8JJB - chains B and C of the 6 polymer chains in the assembly; structure by X-ray diffraction, 2.68 A resolution.

== Chain B ==
Name: Tubulin beta chain
Source organism: Sus scrofa
Reference sequence: P02554 (TBB_PIG); the author numbering skips numbers that UniProt does not, so the offset changes along the chain: 1-358 = UniProt 1-358; 367-439 = UniProt 359-431
Amino-acid sequence (431 residues; numbered 1 to 439; 8 numbers in that range are skipped by the numbering (no residue carries them; nothing is unmodelled there); the number before each row is that of its first residue):
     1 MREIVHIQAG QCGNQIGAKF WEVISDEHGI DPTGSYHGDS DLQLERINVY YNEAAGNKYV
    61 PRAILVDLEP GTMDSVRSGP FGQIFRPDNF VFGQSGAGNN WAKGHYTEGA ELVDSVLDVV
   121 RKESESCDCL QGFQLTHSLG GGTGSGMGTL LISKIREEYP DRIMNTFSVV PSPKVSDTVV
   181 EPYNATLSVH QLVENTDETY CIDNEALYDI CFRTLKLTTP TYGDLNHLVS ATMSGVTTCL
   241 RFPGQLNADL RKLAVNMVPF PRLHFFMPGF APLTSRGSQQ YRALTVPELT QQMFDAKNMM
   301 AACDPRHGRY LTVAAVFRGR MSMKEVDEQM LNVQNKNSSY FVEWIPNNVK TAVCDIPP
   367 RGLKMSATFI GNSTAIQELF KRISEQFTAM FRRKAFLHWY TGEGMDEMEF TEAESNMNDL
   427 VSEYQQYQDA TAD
Disordered / not traced: 1, 276-279, 439
Curated features (UniProtKB/Swiss-Prot):
  - motif: M1 to I4 (MREI motif)
  - binding site (GTP): Q11, E69, S138, G142, T143, G144, N204, N226
  - binding site (Mg(2+)): E69
  - modified residue: S40 (Phosphoserine), K58 (N6-acetyllysine), S172 (Phosphoserine), T285 (Phosphothreonine), T290 (Phosphothreonine), R318 (Omega-N-methylarginine)
  - cross-link (Glycyl lysine isopeptide (Lys-Gly)): K58 (interchain with G-Cter in ubiquitin), K324 (interchain with G-Cter in ubiquitin)
Bound ions: Mg2+: Q11 (together with GDP); Ca2+ near E111 (its only coordinating residue here)
Small-molecule neighbours:
  - GDP (guanosine-5'-diphosphate): G10, Q11, C12, Q15, N99, S138, G140, G141, G142, T143, G144, V169, P171, V175, S176, D177, E181, N204, Y222, L225, N226
  - USI (N4-(1H-indol-5-ylmethyl)-6-(3-methoxyphenyl)pyrimidine-2,4-diamine): Y50, Q134, N165, F167, E198, Y200, V236, T237, C239, L240, L250, L253, A254, N256, M257, F266, A314, V316, K350, I376

== Chain C ==
Name: Tubulin alpha-1B chain
Source organism: Sus scrofa
Reference sequence: Q2XVP4 (TBA1B_PIG); residues 1-451 here = UniProt positions 1-451
Amino-acid sequence (451 residues; numbered 1 to 451; the number before each row is that of its first residue):
     1 MRECISIHVG QAGVQIGNAC WELYCLEHGI QPDGQMPSDK TIGGGDDSFN TFFSETGAGK
    61 HVPRAVFVDL EPTVIDEVRT GTYRQLFHPE QLITGKEDAA NNYARGHYTI GKEIIDLVLD
   121 RIRKLADQCT GLQGFLVFHS FGGGTGSGFT SLLMERLSVD YGKKSKLEFS IYPAPQVSTA
   181 VVEPYNSILT THTTLEHSDC AFMVDNEAIY DICRRNLDIE RPTYTNLNRL ISQIVSSITA
   241 SLRFDGALNV DLTEFQTNLV PYPRIHFPLA TYAPVISAEK AYHEQLSVAE ITNACFEPAN
   301 QMVKCDPRHG KYMACCLLYR GDVVPKDVNA AIATIKTKRS IQFVDWCPTG FKVGINYQPP
   361 TVVPGGDLAK VQRAVCMLSN TTAIAEAWAR LDHKFDLMYA KRAFVHWYVG EGMEEGEFSE
   421 AREDMAALEK DYEEVGVDSV EGEGEEEGEE Y
Disordered / not traced: 441-451
Curated features (UniProtKB/Swiss-Prot):
  - motif: M1 to C4 (MREC motif)
  - active site: E254
  - binding site (GTP): G10, Q11, A12, Q15, E71, A99, S140, G143, G144, T145, G146, T179, E183, N206, Y224, N228, L252
  - binding site (Mg(2+)): E71
  - site: Y451 (Involved in polymerization)
  - modified residue: K40 (N6,N6,N6-trimethyllysine), S48 (Phosphoserine), S232 (Phosphoserine), Y282 (3'-nitrotyrosine), R339 (Omega-N-methylarginine), S439 (Phosphoserine), E443 (5-glutamyl polyglutamate), E445 (5-glutamyl polyglutamate), Y451 (3'-nitrotyrosine)
  - cross-link (Glycyl lysine isopeptide (Lys-Gly)): K326 (interchain with G-Cter in ubiquitin), K370 (interchain with G-Cter in ubiquitin)
Bound ions: Ca2+: D39, T41, G44, D47, E55
Small-molecule neighbours: GTP (guanosine-5'-triphosphate): G10, Q11, A12, Q15, I16, D69, D98, A99, A100, N101, S140, G142, G143, G144, T145, G146, I171, P173, V177, S178, E183, N206, Y224, N228, I231

== How chain B and chain C interact ==
Pairs across the interface (36):
  Q94(B) - M1(C)
  N99(B) - E254(C)
  D177(B) - E254(C)
  D177(B) - K352(C)  hydrogen bond (backbone-side chain)
  T178(B) - E254(C)
  T178(B) - N258(C)
  V179(B) - N258(C)  hydrogen bond (backbone-side chain)
  V179(B) - P348(C)
  T219(B) - P325(C)
  T219(B) - K326(C)
  A395(B) - W346(C)
  M396(B) - W346(C)
  R398(B) - D345(C)  salt bridge
  R398(B) - S439(C)
  R399(B) - Y262(C)  hydrogen bond (backbone-side chain)
  R399(B) - D345(C)  salt bridge
  R399(B) - W346(C)
  R399(B) - E434(C)  hydrogen bond (side chain-backbone)
  R399(B) - V435(C)
  R399(B) - V437(C)  hydrogen bond (side chain-backbone)
  R399(B) - D438(C)
  R399(B) - S439(C)  hydrogen bond
  K400(B) - Y262(C)
  A401(B) - Y262(C)
  A401(B) - W346(C)  hydrophobic
  F402(B) - T257(C)
  F402(B) - N258(C)
  F402(B) - V260(C)
  F402(B) - P261(C)  hydrogen bond (backbone-backbone)
  F402(B) - W346(C)  hydrophobic
  H404(B) - V260(C)  hydrogen bond (side chain-backbone)
  H404(B) - P261(C)
  H404(B) - P263(C)
  W405(B) - Q256(C)
  W405(B) - T257(C)  hydrogen bond (side chain-backbone)
  W405(B) - V260(C)
Also at the interface, not in a pair above, chain B (20 interface residues in all): S95, G98, V180, T218, L403
Also at the interface, not in a pair above, chain C (21 interface residues in all): R2

== Summary ==
20 residues of chain B face 21 of chain C across their interface, with 9 hydrogen bonds and 2 salt bridges.
Among the polar pairs are R398(B)-D345(C), R399(B)-D345(C) and D177(B)-K352(C). Ligands of chain B: compound
USI and GDP. Ligands of chain C: GTP.
Chain B is Tubulin beta chain and chain C is Tubulin alpha-1B chain, both from Sus scrofa; the structure,
Crystal structure of T2R-TTL-Y61 complex, was determined by X-ray diffraction, deposited together with 8JJC.
